PDB entry 6DNW | X-ray diffraction, 2.85 A resolution | chains A and B of the 3 polymer chains in the assembly

# Chain A
Name: Putative integrase [Bacteriophage A118]
From: Listeria innocua serovar 6a (strain ATCC BAA-680 / CLIP 11262)
UniProt: Q928V6 (Q928V6_LISIN); residues 134-452 here = UniProt positions 134-452
Amino-acid sequence (319 residues; row label = number of the first residue in the row):
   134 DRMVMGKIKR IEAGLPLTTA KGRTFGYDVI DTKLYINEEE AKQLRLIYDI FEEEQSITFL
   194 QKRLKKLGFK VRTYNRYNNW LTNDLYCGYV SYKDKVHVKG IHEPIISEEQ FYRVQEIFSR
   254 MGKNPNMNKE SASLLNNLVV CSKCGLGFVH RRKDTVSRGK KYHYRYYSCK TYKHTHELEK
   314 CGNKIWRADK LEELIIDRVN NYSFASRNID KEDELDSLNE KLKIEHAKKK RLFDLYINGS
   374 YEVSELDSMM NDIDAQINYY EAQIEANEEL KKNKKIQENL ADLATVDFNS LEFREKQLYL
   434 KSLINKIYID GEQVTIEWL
Disordered / not traced: 336-423
From the paper describing this entry:
  - conformationally variable residues (order/disorder transition): Met-136
  - binding site for the 26-nt DNA strand (chain B): Lys-140, Tyr-207, Asn-208, Asn-259, Lys-262, Lys-286, Thr-288, Tyr-295
  - specificity-determining residues: Asn-259
  - mutagenesis - K362A (Kd=1.1+/-0.1 nM), Y369A: increased binding to attP

# Chain B
Molecule: 26-nt DNA strand
Sequence (26 nucleotides; each row starts with the number of its first residue):
     1 GTTTAGTTCC TCGTTTTCTC TCGTTG

# How chain A and chain B interact
Contacting residue pairs (54):
  Arg-135(A) with DG26(B), sugar contact
  Met-136(A) with DG26(B), sugar contact
  Gly-139(A) with DT25(B), phosphate contact; DG26(B), sugar contact
  Lys-140(A) with DG23(B), base contact
  Lys-142(A) with DG26(B), salt bridge to the phosphate
  Arg-143(A) with DT24(B), hydrogen bond to the phosphate; DT25(B), salt bridge to the phosphate
  Thr-152(A) with DG23(B), sugar contact; DT24(B), hydrogen bond to the phosphate
  Ala-153(A) with DC22(B), phosphate contact; DG23(B), phosphate contact
  Lys-154(A) with DG23(B), phosphate contact
  Arg-156(A) with DT21(B), hydrogen bond to the base; DC22(B), hydrogen bond to the base
  Thr-165(A) with DT24(B), phosphate contact
  Ser-189(A) with DG13(B), phosphate contact; DT14(B), hydrogen bond to the phosphate
  Ile-190(A) with DT14(B), phosphate contact
  Thr-191(A) with DG13(B), sugar contact; DT14(B), hydrogen bond to the phosphate
  Tyr-207(A) with DT14(B), hydrogen bond to the phosphate; DT15(B), base contact
  Asn-208(A) with DT16(B), hydrogen bond to the base
  Met-254(A) with DT14(B), phosphate contact; DT15(B), phosphate contact
  Asn-259(A) with DG13(B), base contact
  Asn-261(A) with DG13(B), phosphate contact; DT14(B), hydrogen bond to the phosphate
  Lys-262(A) with DT11(B), hydrogen bond to the base; DC12(B), hydrogen bond to the sugar
  Glu-263(A) with DC12(B), sugar contact
  Lys-286(A) with DA5(B), base contact; DG6(B), hydrogen bond to the base; DT7(B), base contact
  Thr-288(A) with DT4(B), base contact
  Ser-290(A) with DT2(B), hydrogen bond to the base; DT3(B), base contact
  Arg-291(A) with DG1(B), base contact
  Lys-293(A) with DT2(B), salt bridge to the phosphate
  Tyr-295(A) with DG1(B), sugar contact; DT2(B), hydrogen bond to the phosphate; DT3(B), base contact
  Tyr-297(A) with DT2(B), sugar contact; DT3(B), hydrogen bond to the phosphate; DT4(B), base contact
  Tyr-299(A) with DT3(B), sugar contact; DT4(B), hydrogen bond to the phosphate
  Tyr-305(A) with DG6(B), phosphate contact
  Thr-308(A) with DT7(B), hydrogen bond to the phosphate
  Lys-313(A) with DG6(B), salt bridge to the phosphate
  Ile-318(A) with DA5(B), phosphate contact
  Arg-320(A) with DT3(B), phosphate contact; DT4(B), salt bridge to the phosphate
Also at the interface, not in a pair above, chain A (39 interface residues in all): Met-138, Asn-211, Gly-255, Arg-284, His-309
Also at the interface, not in a pair above, chain B (20 interface residues in all): DT8

# In short
Chain A and chain B form an interface of 39 and 20 residues respectively, with 17 hydrogen bonds and 5 salt
bridges. Among the polar pairs are Arg-156(A)/DT21(B), Arg-156(A)/DC22(B) and Asn-208(A)/DT16(B). From the
paper: a binding site for the 26-nt DNA strand (chain B) at Lys-140(A), Tyr-207(A) and Asn-208(A) among
others; K362A and Y369A of chain A increase binding to attP.
Here chain A is Putative integrase [Bacteriophage A118] (Listeria innocua serovar 6a (strain ATCC BAA-680 /
CLIP 11262)) and chain B is a 26-nt DNA strand. Entry 6DNW (Sequence Requirements of the Listeria innocua
prophage attP site) was determined by X-ray diffraction.
